8EGK - chains A and B; structure by X-ray diffraction, 1.98 A resolution.

== Chain A (and B) ==
Molecule: All4481 protein
Source organism: Nostoc sp. PCC 7120
Notes: chain B of this document is another copy of the same molecule, construct and numbering; everything in this record applies to it too
UniProt: Q8YNT0 (Q8YNT0_NOSS1); residue numbers follow UniProt; this construct covers 1-366
Chain sequence (374 residues; numbered 1 to 374; the number before each row is that of its first residue):
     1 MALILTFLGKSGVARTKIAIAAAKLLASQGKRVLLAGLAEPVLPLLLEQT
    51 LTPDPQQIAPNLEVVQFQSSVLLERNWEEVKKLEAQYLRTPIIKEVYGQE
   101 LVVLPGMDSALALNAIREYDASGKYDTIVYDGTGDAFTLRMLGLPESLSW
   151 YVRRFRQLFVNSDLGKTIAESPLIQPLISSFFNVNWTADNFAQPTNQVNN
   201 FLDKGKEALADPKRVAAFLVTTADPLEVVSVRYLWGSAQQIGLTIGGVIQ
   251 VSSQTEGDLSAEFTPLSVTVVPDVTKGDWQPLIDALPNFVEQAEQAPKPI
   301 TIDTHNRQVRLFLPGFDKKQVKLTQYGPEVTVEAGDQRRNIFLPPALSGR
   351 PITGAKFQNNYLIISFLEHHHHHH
Disordered / not traced: 1, 183-195, 370-374 (chain B: 1, 183-192, 367-374)
Sequence notes: engineered mutation Thr127 (Ala in Q8YNT0); expression tag (367-374)
Modified residues: Mse1 (selenomethionine); Mse107 (selenomethionine; parent Met); Mse141 (selenomethionine; parent Met)

== Chain A / chain B interface ==
Residue-residue contacts - 128 pairs, chain A then chain B:
  Lys10(A) - Lys10(B)
  Lys10(A) - Ser11(B)
  Lys10(A) - Gly12(B)
  Ser11(A) - Lys10(B)
  Ser11(A) - Ser11(B)  hydrogen bond
  Gly12(A) - Lys10(B)
  Ala39(A) - Tyr233(B)
  Ala39(A) - Asp336(B)
  Glu40(A) - Lys10(B)  salt bridge
  Pro41(A) - Val229(B)
  Pro41(A) - Ser230(B)
  Val42(A) - Lys10(B)
  Val42(A) - Leu226(B)
  Val42(A) - Ser230(B)
  Leu45(A) - Leu226(B)  hydrophobic
  Leu46(A) - Leu226(B)  hydrophobic
  Gln68(A) - Asp336(B)
  Ser69(A) - Arg140(B)
  Ser69(A) - Asp336(B)  hydrogen bond (backbone-side chain)
  Ser70(A) - Glu333(B)
  Ser70(A) - Asp336(B)  hydrogen bond (backbone-side chain)
  Ser70(A) - Arg338(B)  hydrogen bond (backbone-side chain)
  Glu74(A) - Arg338(B)  salt bridge
  Trp77(A) - Phe155(B)  hydrophobic
  Thr90(A) - Asp163(B)
  Ile92(A) - Leu158(B)
  Ile92(A) - Phe159(B)  hydrophobic
  Ile92(A) - Ser162(B)
  Ile93(A) - Phe155(B)  hydrophobic
  Ile93(A) - Phe159(B)  hydrophobic
  Glu95(A) - Arg154(B)  salt bridge
  Glu95(A) - Leu158(B)
  Val96(A) - Arg154(B)
  Val96(A) - Phe155(B)  hydrophobic
  Val96(A) - Leu158(B)  hydrophobic
  Tyr97(A) - Tyr326(B)
  Gly98(A) - Arg338(B)  hydrogen bond (backbone-side chain)
  Gln99(A) - Tyr326(B)  hydrogen bond
  Gln99(A) - Thr331(B)
  Gln99(A) - Arg338(B)
  Glu100(A) - Trp150(B)
  Glu100(A) - Arg154(B)  salt bridge
  Glu100(A) - Gly327(B)
  Glu100(A) - Pro328(B)
  Glu100(A) - Asn340(B)  hydrogen bond (backbone-side chain)
  Leu101(A) - Trp150(B)  hydrophobic
  Leu101(A) - Arg338(B)  hydrogen bond (backbone-side chain)
  Val102(A) - Ser147(B)
  Val102(A) - Trp150(B)  hydrophobic
  Val102(A) - Tyr151(B)  hydrogen bond (backbone-side chain)
  Val102(A) - Arg338(B)
  Val102(A) - Asn340(B)
  Val103(A) - Arg140(B)
  Leu104(A) - Ser147(B)
  Leu104(A) - Leu148(B)  hydrophobic
  Leu104(A) - Tyr151(B)  hydrophobic
  Pro105(A) - Gly106(B)
  Pro105(A) - Ser109(B)
  Pro105(A) - Arg140(B)
  Pro105(A) - Leu144(B)
  Gly106(A) - Pro105(B)
  Gly106(A) - Gly106(B)
  Mse107(A) - Tyr151(B)
  Asp108(A) - Phe137(B)
  Ser109(A) - Pro105(B)
  Thr133(A) - Phe137(B)
  Phe137(A) - Asp108(B)
  Phe137(A) - Thr133(B)
  Phe137(A) - Phe137(B)  hydrophobic
  Arg140(A) - Ser69(B)
  Arg140(A) - Val103(B)
  Arg140(A) - Pro105(B)
  Arg140(A) - Asp108(B)  salt bridge
  Leu144(A) - Pro105(B)
  Ser147(A) - Val102(B)
  Ser147(A) - Leu104(B)
  Leu148(A) - Leu104(B)  hydrophobic
  Trp150(A) - Glu100(B)
  Trp150(A) - Leu101(B)  hydrophobic
  Tyr151(A) - Val102(B)  hydrogen bond (side chain-backbone)
  Tyr151(A) - Leu104(B)  hydrophobic
  Tyr151(A) - Mse107(B)
  Arg154(A) - Glu100(B)  salt bridge
  Leu158(A) - Ile92(B)
  Leu158(A) - Val96(B)  hydrophobic
  Leu164(A) - Ile92(B)  hydrophobic
  Leu173(A) - Leu173(B)  hydrophobic
  Leu173(A) - Pro176(B)
  Leu173(A) - Leu177(B)
  Ile174(A) - Leu177(B)  hydrophobic
  Pro176(A) - Leu173(B)  hydrophobic
  Leu177(A) - Ser171(B)
  Leu177(A) - Leu173(B)  hydrophobic
  Leu177(A) - Ile174(B)  hydrophobic
  Leu177(A) - Leu177(B)  hydrophobic
  Phe181(A) - Asp163(B)
  Phe181(A) - Leu164(B)  hydrophobic
  Phe181(A) - Thr167(B)
  Phe182(A) - Leu164(B)  hydrophobic
  Leu226(A) - Val13(B)  hydrophobic
  Leu226(A) - Val42(B)
  Leu226(A) - Leu45(B)  hydrophobic
  Leu226(A) - Leu46(B)  hydrophobic
  Val229(A) - Pro41(B)
  Ser230(A) - Pro41(B)
  Ser230(A) - Val42(B)
  Tyr233(A) - Ala39(B)
  Tyr233(A) - Pro41(B)
  Gln254(A) - Gln254(B)  hydrogen bond
  Thr324(A) - Gln99(B)
  Tyr326(A) - Tyr97(B)  hydrophobic
  Tyr326(A) - Gln99(B)  hydrogen bond
  Tyr326(A) - Glu100(B)
  Thr331(A) - Gln99(B)
  Thr331(A) - Glu100(B)
  Glu333(A) - Ser70(B)
  Asp336(A) - Ala39(B)
  Asp336(A) - Gln68(B)
  Asp336(A) - Ser69(B)  hydrogen bond (side chain-backbone)
  Asp336(A) - Ser70(B)  hydrogen bond (side chain-backbone)
  Arg338(A) - Ser70(B)  hydrogen bond (side chain-backbone)
  Arg338(A) - Glu74(B)  salt bridge
  Arg338(A) - Gly98(B)  hydrogen bond (side chain-backbone)
  Arg338(A) - Gln99(B)  hydrogen bond (side chain-backbone)
  Arg338(A) - Glu100(B)
  Arg338(A) - Leu101(B)  hydrogen bond (side chain-backbone)
  Asn340(A) - Glu100(B)
  Asn340(A) - Val102(B)
Also at the interface, not in a pair above, chain A (73 interface residues in all): Val13, Lys17, Leu38, Leu73, Asp135, Mse141, Pro172, Asp224, Glu227, Lys322, Glu329, Gln337
Also at the interface, not in a pair above, chain B (72 interface residues in all): Lys17, Glu40, Val71, Leu73, Asp135, Mse141, Phe181, Asp224, Glu227, Gln337

== Overview ==
73 residues of chain A face 72 of chain B across their interface, with 18 hydrogen bonds and 7 salt bridges.
Polar pairs include Glu40(A)-Lys10(B), Glu74(A)-Arg338(B) and Glu95(A)-Arg154(B).
Both chains are All4481 protein (Nostoc sp. PCC 7120). Entry 8EGK (Re-refinement of Crystal Structure of
NosGet3d, the All4481 protein from Nostoc sp. PCC 7120) was determined by X-ray diffraction.
